PDB entry 1KSX | X-ray diffraction, 3.20 A resolution | chains C and B of the 6 polymer chains in the assembly

Chain C:
Molecule: E1 Recognition Sequence
Sequence (21 nucleotides; each row starts with the number of its first residue):
     1 ATAATTGTTG TTAACAACAA T

Chain B:
Protein: Replication protein E1
Source organism: Bovine papillomavirus
Notes: fragment: DNA-binding domain
UniProt: P03116 (VE1_BPV1); residue numbers follow UniProt; this construct covers 159-303
Amino-acid sequence (148 residues; each row starts with the number of its first residue):
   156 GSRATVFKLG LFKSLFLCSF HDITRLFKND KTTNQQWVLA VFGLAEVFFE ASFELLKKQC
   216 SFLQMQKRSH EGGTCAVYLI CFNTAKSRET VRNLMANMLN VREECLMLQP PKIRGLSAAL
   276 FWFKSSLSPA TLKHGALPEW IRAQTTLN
Disordered / not traced: 156-158
Differences from the reference sequence: cloning artifact (156-158)
What the authors report for this chain:
  - binding site for E1 Recognition Sequence (chain C): Arg180 to Asn189, Thr239
  - binding site for E1 Recognition Sequence: Thr239 to Asn248
  - binding site for E1 Recognition Sequence: Lys241, Thr245
  - binding site for E1 Recognition Sequence: Asn248

Interface between chain C and chain B:
Contacting residue pairs - 10 pairs, chain C then chain B:
  DT6(C) with Arg180(B), salt bridge to the phosphate; Phe182(B), sugar contact; Thr187(B), sugar contact
  DG7(C) with Phe182(B), phosphate contact; Lys183(B), hydrogen bond to the phosphate; Asn184(B), hydrogen bond to the phosphate; Thr187(B), hydrogen bond to the phosphate
  DT8(C) with Asn184(B), hydrogen bond to the phosphate; Lys186(B), base contact; Thr187(B), base contact
Interface residues without a listed pair, chain C (4 interface residues in all): DT9
Interface residues without a listed pair, chain B (7 interface residues in all): Leu181

Overview:
4 residues of chain C face 7 of chain B across their interface; the contacts include 4 hydrogen bonds and 1
salt bridge. Among the polar pairs are DG7(C)-Lys183(B), DG7(C)-Asn184(B) and DG7(C)-Thr187(B). From the
paper: a binding site for E1 Recognition Sequence at Thr239(B), Lys241(B) and Thr245(B) among others; a
binding site for E1 Recognition Sequence (chain C) at Arg180(B) and Thr239(B).
Chain C is E1 Recognition Sequence and chain B is Replication protein E1 (Bovine papillomavirus); the
structure, Crystal Structures of Two Intermediates in the Assembly of the Papillomavirus Replication
Initiation Complex, was determined by X-ray diffraction (same publication as 1KSY).
